Entry 4XCG (X-ray diffraction, 3.74 A resolution); this record covers chains B and A.

[Chain B]
Name: Thermosome subunit beta
Organism: Sulfolobus solfataricus (strain ATCC 35092 / DSM 1617 / JCM 11322 / P2)
UniProt: Q9V2T8 (THSB_SULSO); residues 4-557 here correspond to UniProt positions 1-554 (UniProt number = residue number - 3)
Amino-acid sequence (557 residues; numbered 1 to 557; the number before each row is that of its first residue):
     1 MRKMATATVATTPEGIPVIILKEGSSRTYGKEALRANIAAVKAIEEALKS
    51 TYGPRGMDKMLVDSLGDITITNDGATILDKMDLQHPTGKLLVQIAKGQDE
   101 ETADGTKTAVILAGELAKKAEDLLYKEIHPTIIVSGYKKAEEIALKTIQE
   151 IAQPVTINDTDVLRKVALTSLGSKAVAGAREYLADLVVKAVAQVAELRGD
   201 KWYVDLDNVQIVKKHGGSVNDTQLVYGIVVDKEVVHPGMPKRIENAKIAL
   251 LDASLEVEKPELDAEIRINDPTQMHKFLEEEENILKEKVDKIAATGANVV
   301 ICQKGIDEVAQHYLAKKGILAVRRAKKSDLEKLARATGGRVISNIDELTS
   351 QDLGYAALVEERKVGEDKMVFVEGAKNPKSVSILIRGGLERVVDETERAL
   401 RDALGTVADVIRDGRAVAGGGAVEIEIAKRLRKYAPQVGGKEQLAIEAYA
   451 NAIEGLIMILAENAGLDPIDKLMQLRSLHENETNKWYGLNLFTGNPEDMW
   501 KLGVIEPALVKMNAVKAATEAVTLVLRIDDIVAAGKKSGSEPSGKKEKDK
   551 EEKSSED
Not modelled in the structure: 1-29, 99-101, 232-235, 254-276, 318-321, 536-557
Differences from the reference sequence: initiating methionine (1); expression tag (2-3)
Small-molecule neighbours: ADP (adenosine-5'-diphosphate): Thr51, Tyr52, Gly53, Pro54, Asp104, Gly105, Lys107, Thr108, Thr169, Ser170, Lys174, Gly419, Gly420, Gly421, Glu424, Leu460, Leu489, Leu491, Met499, Val504, Glu506, Lys511

[Chain A]
Name: Thermosome subunit alpha
Organism: Sulfolobus solfataricus (strain ATCC 35092 / DSM 1617 / JCM 11322 / P2)
UniProt: Q9V2S9 (THSA_SULSO); residues 1-559 here = UniProt positions 1-559
Amino-acid sequence (559 residues; numbered 1 to 559; the number before each row is that of its first residue):
     1 MAAPVLLLKEGTSRTTGRDALRNNILAAKTLAEMLRSSLGPKGLDKMLID
    51 SFGDVTITNDGATIVKDMEIQHPAAKLLVEAAKAQDAEVGDGTTSAVVLA
   101 GALLEKAESLLDQNIHPTIIIEGYKKAYNKALELLPQLGTRIDIKDLNSS
   151 VARDTLRKIAFTTLASKFIAEGAELNKIIDMVIDAIVNVAEPLPNGGYNV
   201 SLDLIKIDKKKGGSIEDSVLVKGLVLDKEVVHPGMPRRVTKAKIAVLDAA
   251 LEVEKPEISAKISITSPEQIKAFLDEESKYLKDMVDKLASIGANVVICQK
   301 GIDDIAQHFLAKKGILAVRRVKRSDIEKLEKALGARIISSIKDATPEDLG
   351 YAELVEERRVGNDKMVFIEGAKNLKAVNILLRGSNDMALDEAERSINDAL
   401 HALRNILLEPVILPGGGAIELELAMKLREYARSVGGKEQLAIEAFADALE
   451 EIPLILAETAGLEAISSLMDLRARHAKGLSNTGVDVIGGKIVDDVYALNI
   501 IEPIRVKSQVLKSATEAATAILKIDDLIAAAPLKSEKKGGEGSKEESGGE
   551 GGSTPSLGD
Not modelled in the structure: 1-18, 251-267, 533-559

[Chain B / chain A interface]
Residue-residue contacts (47; chain B residue first):
  Ser50(B) with Asp525(A), hydrogen bond
  Arg55(B) with Thr118(A), hydrogen bond (side chain-backbone); Ile119(A); Glu122(A), salt bridge
  Gly56(B) with Lys523(A), hydrogen bond (backbone-side chain)
  Met57(B) with Pro117(A), hydrophobic; Leu522(A); Lys523(A); Asp525(A)
  Asp58(B) with Lys523(A), hydrogen bond (backbone-backbone); Ile524(A); Asp525(A), hydrogen bond (backbone-backbone)
  Lys59(B) with Asp525(A), salt bridge; Asp526(A), salt bridge; Ile528(A)
  Met60(B) with Pro73(A), hydrophobic; Ile524(A), hydrophobic; Asp526(A), hydrogen bond (backbone-backbone); Leu527(A); Ile528(A), hydrogen bond (backbone-backbone)
  Leu61(B) with Ile528(A); Ala530(A), hydrophobic
  Val62(B) with Ile528(A), hydrogen bond (backbone-backbone); Ala529(A); Ala530(A), hydrogen bond (backbone-backbone)
  Asp63(B) with Ala530(A); Ala531(A); Pro532(A)
  Ser64(B) with Pro532(A)
  Leu65(B) with Pro532(A), hydrophobic
  Ile70(B) with Ile524(A), hydrophobic
  Lys80(B) with Ala530(A); Ala531(A), hydrogen bond (backbone-backbone); Pro532(A), hydrogen bond (side chain-backbone)
  Met81(B) with Ala529(A)
  Asp82(B) with Ala529(A), hydrogen bond (backbone-backbone); Ala530(A)
  Ala175(B) with Lys523(A)
  Leu389(B) with Glu80(A)
  Arg391(B) with Leu77(A); Ala520(A)
  Glu462(B) with His116(A)
  Asn463(B) with His116(A); Thr118(A)
  Ala464(B) with Thr118(A)
  Gly465(B) with His116(A); Ile119(A)
Also at the interface, not in a pair above, chain B (28 interface residues in all): Ala47, Ile68, Ile77, Ser173, Phe492

[In short]
The interface between chain B and chain A involves 28 residues on one side and 20 on the other; the contacts
include 12 hydrogen bonds and 3 salt bridges. Polar contacts include Arg55(B)-Glu122(A), Lys59(B)-Asp525(A)
and Lys59(B)-Asp526(A). Chain B binds ADP.
Here chain B is Thermosome subunit beta and chain A is Thermosome subunit alpha, both from Sulfolobus
solfataricus (strain ATCC 35092 / DSM 1617 / JCM 11322 / P2). Entry 4XCG (Crystal structure of a hexadecameric
TF55 complex from S. solfataricus, crystal form I) was determined by X-ray diffraction together with 4XCD and
4XCI from the same study.
